Entry 6ZHX (electron microscopy, 2.50 A resolution); this record covers chains A and I of the 12 polymer chains in the assembly.

Chain A:
Name: Histone H3
Source organism: Xenopus laevis
UniProt: A0A310TTQ1 (A0A310TTQ1_XENLA); residues 0-135 here correspond to UniProt positions 1-136 (UniProt number = residue number + 1)
Sequence (136 residues; each row starts with the number of its first residue; numbering starts at 0):
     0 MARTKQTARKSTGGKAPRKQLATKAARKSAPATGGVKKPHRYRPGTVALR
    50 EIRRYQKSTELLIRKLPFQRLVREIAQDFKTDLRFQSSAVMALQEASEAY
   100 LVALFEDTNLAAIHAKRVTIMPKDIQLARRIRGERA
Not modelled in the structure: 0-37
Construct notes: engineered mutation Ala110 (Cys111 in A0A310TTQ1)

Chain I:
Molecule: DNA (145-MER) Widom 601 sequence
Source organism: synthetic construct
Sequence (145 nucleotides; numbered -72 to 72; the number before each row is that of its first residue; numbers below 1 keep their minus sign (DA-72 is residue -72)):
   -72 ATCAGAATCCCGGTGCCGAGGCCGCTCAATTGGTCGTAGACAGCTCTAGC
   -22 ACCGCTTAAACGCACGTACGCGCTGTCCCCCGCGTTTTAACCGCCAAGGG
    28 GATTACTCCCTAGTCTCCAGGCACGTGTCAGATATATACATCGAT

How chain A and chain I interact:
Contacting residue pairs (25):
  Arg40(A) with DG70(I), sugar contact; DA71(I), phosphate contact
  Tyr41(A) with DC69(I), phosphate contact; DG70(I), phosphate contact
  Arg42(A) with DA-5(I), salt bridge to the phosphate; DG70(I), hydrogen bond to the phosphate
  Pro43(A) with DA-5(I), phosphate contact
  Thr45(A) with DC69(I), phosphate contact; DG70(I), hydrogen bond to the phosphate
  Arg63(A) with DA-14(I), phosphate contact; DA-13(I), phosphate contact
  Arg72(A) with DC-23(I), salt bridge to the phosphate
  Arg83(A) with DG-24(I), phosphate contact; DC-23(I), phosphate contact
  Phe84(A) with DG-24(I), sugar contact; DC-23(I), hydrogen bond to the phosphate
  Gln85(A) with DG-24(I), phosphate contact
  Ser86(A) with DG-24(I), hydrogen bond to the phosphate
  Arg116(A) with DG-3(I), phosphate contact; DC-2(I), phosphate contact
  Val117(A) with DC-4(I), phosphate contact; DG-3(I), hydrogen bond to the phosphate
  Thr118(A) with DC-4(I), hydrogen bond to the phosphate; DG-3(I), hydrogen bond to the phosphate
  Met120(A) with DG-3(I), phosphate contact
Also at the interface, not in a pair above, chain A (18 interface residues in all): Leu82, Lys115, Lys122
Also at the interface, not in a pair above, chain I (12 interface residues in all): DA-9

Overview:
18 residues of chain A and 12 residues of chain I are in contact; the contacts include 7 hydrogen bonds and 2
salt bridges. Polar contacts include Arg42(A)-DG70(I), Thr45(A)-DG70(I) and Phe84(A)-DC-23(I).
Here chain A is Histone H3 (Xenopus laevis) and chain I is DNA (145-MER) Widom 601 sequence (synthetic
construct). Entry 6ZHX (Cryo-EM structure of the regulatory linker of ALC1 bound to the nucleosome's acidic
patch: nucleosome class) was determined by electron microscopy together with 6ZHY from the same study.
